PDB entry 8IFM | electron microscopy, 2.92 A resolution | chains A and C of the 16 polymer chains in the assembly

# Chain A
Molecule: TIR domain-containing protein
Source organism: Thermoflavifilum thermophilum
UniProt: A0A1I7NFG5 (A0A1I7NFG5_9BACT); numbering as in UniProt (aligned over 1-450)
Amino-acid sequence (450 residues; numbered 1 to 450; the number before each row is that of its first residue):
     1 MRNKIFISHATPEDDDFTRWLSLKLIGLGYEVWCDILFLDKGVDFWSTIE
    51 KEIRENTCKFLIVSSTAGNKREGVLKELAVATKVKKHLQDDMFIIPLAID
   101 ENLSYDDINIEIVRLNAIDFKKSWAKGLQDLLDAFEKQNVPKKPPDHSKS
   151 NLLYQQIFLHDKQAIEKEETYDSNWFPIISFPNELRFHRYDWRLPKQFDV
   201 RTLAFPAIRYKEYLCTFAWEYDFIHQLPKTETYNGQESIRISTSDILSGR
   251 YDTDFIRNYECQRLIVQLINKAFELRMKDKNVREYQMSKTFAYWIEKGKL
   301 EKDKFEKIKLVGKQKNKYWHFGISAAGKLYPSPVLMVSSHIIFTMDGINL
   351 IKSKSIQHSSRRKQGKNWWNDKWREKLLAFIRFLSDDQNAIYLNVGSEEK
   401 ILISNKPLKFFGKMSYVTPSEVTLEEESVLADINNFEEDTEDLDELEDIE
Disordered / not traced: 1, 142-145, 421-450
From the paper describing this entry:
  - mutagenesis - G42P, D44A, E50A, R54A, E77A, R114A: abolished catalytic activity
  - catalytic residues: Glu77 (proposed by the authors, not directly observed)

# Chain C
Molecule: guide RNA
Sequence (21 nucleotides; numbered 1 to 21; the number before each row is that of its first residue):
     1 AAACGGCUCUAAUCUAUUAGU
Disordered / not traced: 21
Ion coordination: Mg2+: A1, A2, A3 (shared with 1 residue of chain B)

# Interface between chain A and chain C
Pairs across the interface (29):
  Lys196(A) - U18(C)  hydrogen bond to the phosphate
  Lys196(A) - A19(C)  salt bridge to the phosphate
  Gln197(A) - A19(C)  sugar contact
  Arg209(A) - U17(C)  sugar contact
  Tyr210(A) - A16(C)  sugar contact
  Tyr210(A) - U17(C)  sugar contact
  Lys211(A) - U17(C)  hydrogen bond to the sugar
  Lys211(A) - U18(C)  phosphate contact
  Glu212(A) - U18(C)  sugar contact
  Tyr259(A) - U15(C)  hydrogen bond to the sugar
  Tyr259(A) - A16(C)  sugar contact
  Glu260(A) - A16(C)  sugar contact
  Arg263(A) - A16(C)  base contact
  Tyr285(A) - C9(C)  phosphate contact
  Gln286(A) - C9(C)  phosphate contact
  Met287(A) - U8(C)  phosphate contact
  Met287(A) - C9(C)  phosphate contact
  Ser288(A) - C9(C)  hydrogen bond to the phosphate
  Ser288(A) - U10(C)  hydrogen bond to the phosphate
  His340(A) - U8(C)  salt bridge to the phosphate
  Lys354(A) - C9(C)  phosphate contact
  His358(A) - G6(C)  base contact
  His358(A) - C7(C)  hydrogen bond to the sugar
  His358(A) - U8(C)  sugar contact
  Arg361(A) - G6(C)  sugar contact
  Arg361(A) - C7(C)  sugar contact
  Arg362(A) - G5(C)  base contact
  Arg362(A) - G6(C)  hydrogen bond to the sugar
  Arg362(A) - C7(C)  hydrogen bond to the sugar
Also at the interface, not in a pair above, chain C (12 interface residues in all): G20

# Summary
The interface between chain A and chain C involves 18 residues on one side and 12 on the other; the contacts
include 8 hydrogen bonds and 2 salt bridges. Among the polar pairs are Lys211(A)-U17(C), Tyr259(A)-U15(C) and
His358(A)-C7(C). From the paper: the catalytic residue Glu77(A); G42P, D44A and E50A of chain A, among others,
abolish catalytic activity; 6 substitutions were tested in all.
Chain A is TIR domain-containing protein (Thermoflavifilum thermophilum) and chain C is guide RNA; the
structure, Cryo-EM structure of tetrameric SPARTA gRNA-ssDNA target complex in state 2, was determined by
electron microscopy, deposited together with 8IFK, 8IFL and 8K34.
